Entry 2IE3 (X-ray diffraction, 2.80 A resolution); this record covers chains C and I of the 3 polymer chains in the assembly.

# Chain C
Molecule: Serine/threonine-protein phosphatase 2A catalytic subunit alpha isoform
Source organism: Homo sapiens
Notes: EC 3.1.3.16; fragment: catalytic subunit
UniProt: P67775 (PP2AA_HUMAN); residues 1-309 here = UniProt positions 1-309
Amino-acid sequence (309 residues; row label = number of the first residue in the row):
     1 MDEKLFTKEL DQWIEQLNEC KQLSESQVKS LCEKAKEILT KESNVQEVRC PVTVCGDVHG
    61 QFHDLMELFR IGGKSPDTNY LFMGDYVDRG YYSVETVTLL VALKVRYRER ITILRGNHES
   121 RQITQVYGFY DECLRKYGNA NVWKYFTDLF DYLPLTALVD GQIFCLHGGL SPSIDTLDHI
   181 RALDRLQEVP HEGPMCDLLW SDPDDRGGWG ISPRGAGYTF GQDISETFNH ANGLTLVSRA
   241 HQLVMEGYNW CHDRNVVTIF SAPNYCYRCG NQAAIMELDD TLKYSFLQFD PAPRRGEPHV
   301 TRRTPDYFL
Disordered / not traced: 1-5, 294-309
Sequence notes: conflict L5 (Val in P67775)
Swiss-Prot annotation at these positions:
  - active site: H118 (Proton donor)
  - binding site (Mn(2+)): D57, H59, D85, N117, H167, H241
  - binding site (Zn(2+)): D57, H59, D85
  - binding site (Fe(3+)): D85, N117, H167, H241
  - modified residue: Y307 (Phosphotyrosine), L309 (Leucine methyl ester)
  - natural variant: G60 (G60V: In HJS3; uncertain significance), D88 (D88G: In HJS3), Q122 (Q122H: In HJS3), Q125 to L309 (deletion: In HJS3), Y127 (Y127C: In HJS3), D131 (D131H: In HJS3), H191 (H191R: In HJS3), R214 to L309 (deletion: In HJS3), D223 (D223H: In HJS3; D223V: In HJS3), Y265 (Y265C: In HJS3), F308 (F308FF: In HJS3)
  - mutagenesis: D85 (D85N: Loss of phosphatase activity), L309 (L309A: Loss of binding to PP2A B-alpha regulatory subunit)
What the authors report for this chain:
  - specificity-determining residues: E67, R70, K74, R110, D280 (by similarity / conservation)
  - binding site for microcystin LR (chain I): R89, Q122, I123, H191, W200, L243, Y265, C266, R268, C269
  - post-translational modification sites: L309 (citing earlier work)

# Chain I
Molecule: microcystin LR
Amino-acid sequence (7 residues; numbered 1 to 7; the number before each row is that of its first residue):
     1 ALXRXEX
Modified positions: A1 (D-alanine; DAL); ACB (3-methyl-beta-D-aspartic acid) at position 3, 1ZN ((2S,3S,4E,6E,8S,9S)-3-amino-9-methoxy-2,6,8-trimethyl-10-phenyldeca-4,6-dienoic acid) at position 5, DAM (N-methyl-alpha-beta-dehydroalanine) at position 7; E6 (gamma-D-glutamic acid; FGA)
Covalent attachments: covalent link A1-DAM_7

# Interface between chain C and chain I
Pairs across the interface (19):
  R89(C) with L2(I); ACB_3(I), hydrogen bond (side chain-backbone); E6(I), hydrogen bond (side chain-backbone)
  Q122(C) with 1ZN_5(I)
  Y127(C) with ACB_3(I), hydrogen bond (side chain-backbone); 1ZN_5(I)
  V189(C) with 1ZN_5(I)
  P190(C) with 1ZN_5(I)
  H191(C) with 1ZN_5(I)
  W200(C) with 1ZN_5(I)
  P213(C) with R4(I)
  R214(C) with R4(I); 1ZN_5(I), hydrogen bond (side chain-backbone)
  G215(C) with 1ZN_5(I)
  L243(C) with DAM_7(I)
  Y265(C) with E6(I), hydrogen bond (side chain-backbone)
  C266(C) with L2(I), hydrophobic
  R268(C) with L2(I)
  C269(C) with DAM_7(I), covalent bond
Also at the interface, not in a pair above, chain C (21 interface residues in all): N117, H118, S120, I123, C196, A216

# In short
21 residues of chain C and 6 residues of chain I are in contact; the contacts include 1 covalent bond and 5
hydrogen bonds. Polar contacts include R89(C)-ACB_3(I), R89(C)-E6(I) and Y127(C)-ACB_3(I). The paper reports a
binding site for microcystin LR (chain I) at R89(C), Q122(C) and I123(C) among others; specificity
determinants E67(C), R70(C) and K74(C) among others.
Chain C is Serine/threonine-protein phosphatase 2A catalytic subunit alpha isoform (Homo sapiens) and chain I
is microcystin LR; the structure, Structure of the Protein Phosphatase 2A Core Enzyme Bound to Tumor-inducing
Toxins, was determined by X-ray diffraction, deposited together with 2IE4.
